2ZVW - chains B and J of the 6 polymer chains in the assembly; structure by X-ray diffraction, 2.50 A resolution.

[Chain B]
Protein: Proliferating cell nuclear antigen 2
From: Arabidopsis thaliana
Reference sequence: Q9ZW35 (PCNA2_ARATH); residues 1-255 here = UniProt positions 1-255
Chain sequence (275 residues; row label = number of the first residue in the row; numbers below 1 keep their minus sign (Met-19 is residue -19)):
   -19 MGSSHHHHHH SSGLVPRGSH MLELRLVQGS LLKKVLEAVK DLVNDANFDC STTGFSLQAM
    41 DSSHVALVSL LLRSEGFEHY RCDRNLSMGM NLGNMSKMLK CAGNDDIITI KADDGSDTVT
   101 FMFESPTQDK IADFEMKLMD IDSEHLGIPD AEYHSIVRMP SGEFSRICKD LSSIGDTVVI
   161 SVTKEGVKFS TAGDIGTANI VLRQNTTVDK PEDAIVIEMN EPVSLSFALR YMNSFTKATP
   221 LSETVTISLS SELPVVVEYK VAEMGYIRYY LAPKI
Unresolved in the structure: -19 to 0
Sequence notes: expression tag (-19 to 0)
Curated features (UniProtKB/Swiss-Prot):
  - DNA-binding region: Arg61 to Lys80

[Chain J]
Protein: Cyclin-dependent kinase inhibitor 1
Reference sequence: P38936 (CDN1A_HUMAN); residues 139-160 here = UniProt positions 139-160
Chain sequence (22 residues; numbered 139 to 160; the number before each row is that of its first residue):
   139 GRKRRQTSMT DFYHSKRRLI FS
Unresolved in the structure: 139-142, 154-160
Curated features (UniProtKB/Swiss-Prot):
  - region: His152 to Ser160 (Interaction with TRIM39)
  - motif: Lys141 to Arg156 (Nuclear localization signal)
  - modified residue: Thr145 (Phosphothreonine), Ser146 (Phosphoserine), Ser160 (Phosphoserine)
  - mutagenesis: Gln144 to Phe150 (Abolishes interaction with PCNA and subsequent degradation by the proteasome), Thr145 (T145A: Reduces phosphorylation by Akt; no change in interaction with PCNA, CDK2 or CDK4; no change in subcellular location; T145D: No interaction with PCNA; 59% inhibition of CDK2 binding ...), Ser146 (S146A: No change in interaction with PCNA. Abolishes UV radiation-induced phosphorylation and subsequent degradation; S146D: Reduces interaction with PCNA), Met147 to Tyr151 (Abolishes interaction with PCNA and subsequent degradation by the proteasome), Lys154 to Arg156 (Abolishes degradation by the proteasome without affecting the interaction with PCNA), Lys154 (K154A: Loss of interaction with TRIM39)

[Chain B / chain J interface]
Contacting residue pairs - 34 pairs, chain B then chain J:
  His44(B) - Ser146(J)
  His44(B) - Met147(J)  hydrogen bond (backbone-backbone)
  His44(B) - Thr148(J)
  Val45(B) - Gln144(J)
  Val45(B) - Thr145(J)
  Val45(B) - Met147(J)
  Ala46(B) - Met147(J)
  Glu124(B) - Thr148(J)
  His125(B) - Ser153(J)
  Leu126(B) - Met147(J)  hydrophobic
  Leu126(B) - Tyr151(J)
  Leu126(B) - His152(J)
  Leu126(B) - Ser153(J)
  Gly127(B) - Tyr151(J)
  Gly127(B) - His152(J)  hydrogen bond (backbone-backbone)
  Gly127(B) - Ser153(J)
  Pro129(B) - Tyr151(J)
  Tyr133(B) - Tyr151(J)
  Glu232(B) - Phe150(J)
  Leu233(B) - Tyr151(J)
  Pro234(B) - Met147(J)  hydrophobic
  Pro234(B) - Phe150(J)  hydrophobic
  Pro234(B) - Tyr151(J)
  Tyr250(B) - Met147(J)  hydrophobic
  Ala252(B) - Gln144(J)  hydrogen bond (backbone-side chain)
  Ala252(B) - Thr145(J)
  Ala252(B) - Ser146(J)
  Ala252(B) - Met147(J)
  Pro253(B) - Gln144(J)
  Pro253(B) - Thr145(J)  hydrogen bond (backbone-side chain)
  Pro253(B) - Phe150(J)
  Lys254(B) - Arg143(J)
  Lys254(B) - Gln144(J)
  Ile255(B) - Arg143(J)  hydrogen bond (backbone-backbone)
Also at the interface, not in a pair above, chain B (22 interface residues in all): Met40, Leu47, Ile128, Ala208, Leu251

[In short]
22 residues of chain B and 10 residues of chain J are in contact, with 5 hydrogen bonds. Polar pairs include
Ala252(B)-Gln144(J), Pro253(B)-Thr145(J) and His44(B)-Met147(J). Curated annotation (UniProt) lists 11
mutagenesis sites on chain J.
Here chain B is Proliferating cell nuclear antigen 2 (Arabidopsis thaliana) and chain J is Cyclin-dependent
kinase inhibitor 1. Entry 2ZVW (Crystal structure of Proliferating cell nuclear antigen 2 and Short peptide
from human P21) was determined by X-ray diffraction together with 2ZVV from the same study.
